3HKD - chains D and E of the 5 polymer chains in the assembly; structure by X-ray diffraction, 3.70 A resolution.

[Chain D]
Protein: Tubulin beta chain
From: Ovis aries
Chain sequence (445 residues; each row starts with the number of its first residue; note: 10 numbers in that range are skipped by the numbering (no residue carries them; nothing is unmodelled there)):
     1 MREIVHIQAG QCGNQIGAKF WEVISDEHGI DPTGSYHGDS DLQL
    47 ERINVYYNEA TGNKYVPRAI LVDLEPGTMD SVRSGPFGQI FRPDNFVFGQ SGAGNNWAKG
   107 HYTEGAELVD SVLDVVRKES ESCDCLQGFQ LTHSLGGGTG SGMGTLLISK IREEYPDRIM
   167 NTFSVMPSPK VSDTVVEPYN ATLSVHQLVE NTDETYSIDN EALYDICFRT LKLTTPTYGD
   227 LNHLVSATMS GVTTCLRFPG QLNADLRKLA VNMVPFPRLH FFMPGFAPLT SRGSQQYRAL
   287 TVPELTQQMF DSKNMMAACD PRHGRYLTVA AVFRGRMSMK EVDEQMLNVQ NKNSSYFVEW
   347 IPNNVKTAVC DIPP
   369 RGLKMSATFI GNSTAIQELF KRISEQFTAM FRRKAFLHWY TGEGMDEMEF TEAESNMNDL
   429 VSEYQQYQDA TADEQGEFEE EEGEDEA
Not modelled in the structure: 1, 439-455
Ligand contacts:
  - GDP (guanosine-5'-diphosphate): Gly10, Gln11, Cys12, Ile16, Ala99, Asn101, Ser140, Gly142, Gly143, Gly144, Thr145, Gly146, Val171, Pro173, Val177, Ser178, Asp179, Glu183, Asn206, Tyr224, Leu227, Asn228, Val231
  - N16 ((3Z,5S)-5-benzyl-3-[1-(phenylamino)ethylidene]pyrrolidine-2,4-dione): Ile4, Tyr52, Gln136, Asn167, Phe169, Glu200, Tyr202, Val238, Thr239, Cys241, Leu242, Leu248, Leu252, Leu255, Ala256, Met259, Ala316, Ala317, Val318, Lys352, Thr353, Ala354, Ile378

[Chain E]
Protein: Stathmin-4
From: Rattus norvegicus
Notes: fragment: RB3 stathmin-like domain
Reference sequence: P63043 (STMN4_RAT); residues 5-145 here correspond to UniProt positions 49-189 (UniProt number = residue number + 44)
Chain sequence (142 residues; each row starts with the number of its first residue):
     4 ADMEVIELNK CTSGQSFEVI LKPPSFDGVP EFNASLPRRR DPSLEEIQKK LEAAEERRKY
    64 QEAELLKHLA EKREHEREVI QKAIEENNNF IKMAKEKLAQ KMESNKENRE AHLAAMLERL
   124 QEKDKHAEEV RKNKELKEEA SR
Not modelled in the structure: 31-44, 141-145
Construct notes: expression tag (4)
UniProt features mapped onto this chain:
  - modified residue: Ser46 (Phosphoserine)

[Interface between chain D and chain E]
Pairs across the interface (16; chain D residue first):
  Tyr108(D) - His129(E)  hydrogen bond
  Tyr108(D) - Ala130(E)  hydrophobic
  Tyr108(D) - Val133(E)  hydrophobic
  Tyr108(D) - Arg134(E)  hydrogen bond (backbone-side chain)
  Ala112(D) - Arg134(E)
  Ser155(D) - Leu123(E)
  Arg158(D) - Met119(E)
  Glu159(D) - Leu120(E)
  Glu159(D) - Leu123(E)
  Glu159(D) - Asp127(E)
  His192(D) - Lys126(E)
  Gln193(D) - Lys126(E)
  Glu411(D) - Lys137(E)
  Gly412(D) - Val133(E)
  Gly412(D) - Asn136(E)  hydrogen bond (backbone-side chain)
  Glu417(D) - His129(E)  salt bridge
Interface residues without a listed pair, chain D (12 interface residues in all): Gly410, Met413
Interface residues without a listed pair, chain E (12 interface residues in all): Lys140

[Overview]
The chain D/chain E interface involves 12 residues from each chain; the contacts include 3 hydrogen bonds and
1 salt bridge. Polar contacts include Glu417(D)-His129(E), Tyr108(D)-His129(E) and Tyr108(D)-Arg134(E). Chain
D binds GDP and compound N16.
Here chain D is Tubulin beta chain (Ovis aries) and chain E is Stathmin-4 (Rattus norvegicus). Entry 3HKD
(Tubulin-TN16 : RB3 stathmin-like domain complex) was determined by X-ray diffraction together with 3HKB, 3HKC
and 3HKE from the same study.
